Entry 9DWG (electron microscopy, 3.30 A resolution); this record covers chains E and I of the 12 polymer chains in the assembly.

[Chain E]
Name: Histone H3.2
Source organism: Homo sapiens
UniProtKB: Q71DI3 (H32_HUMAN); residues 1-135 here correspond to UniProt positions 2-136 (UniProt number = residue number + 1)
Sequence (135 residues; each row starts with the number of its first residue):
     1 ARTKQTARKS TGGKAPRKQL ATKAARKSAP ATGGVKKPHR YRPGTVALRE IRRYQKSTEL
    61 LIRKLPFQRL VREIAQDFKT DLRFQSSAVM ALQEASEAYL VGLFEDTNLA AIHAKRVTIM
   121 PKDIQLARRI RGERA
Unresolved in the structure: 1-37, 134-135
Sequence notes: engineered mutation Ala110 (Cys111 in Q71DI3)
Swiss-Prot annotation at these positions:
  - modified residue: Arg2 (Asymmetric dimethylarginine), Thr3 (Phosphothreonine), Lys4 (Allysine), Gln5 (5-glutamyl dopamine), Thr6 (Phosphothreonine), Arg8 (Citrulline), Lys9 (N6,N6,N6-trimethyllysine), Ser10 (ADP-ribosylserine), Thr11 (Phosphothreonine), Lys14 (N6-(2-hydroxyisobutyryl)lysine), Arg17 (Asymmetric dimethylarginine), Lys18 (N6-(2-hydroxyisobutyryl)lysine), Lys23 (N6-(2-hydroxyisobutyryl)lysine), Arg26 (Citrulline), Lys27 (N6,N6,N6-trimethyllysine), Ser28 (ADP-ribosylserine), Lys36 (N6,N6,N6-trimethyllysine), Lys37 (N6-methyllysine), Tyr41 (Phosphotyrosine), Lys56 (N6,N6,N6-trimethyllysine) and 8 more in UniProt
  - lipidation: Lys18 (N6-decanoyllysine)

[Chain I]
Molecule: 601 I strand (damaged strand 1)
Sequence (117 nucleotides; each row starts with the number of its first residue):
     1 ATCGAGAATC CCGGTGCCGA GGCCGCTCAA TTGGTCGTAG ACAGCTCTAG CACCGCTTAA
    61 ACGCACGTAC GCGCTGTCCC CCGCGTTTTA ACCGCCAAGG GGATTACTCC CTAGTCT

[Chain E / chain I interface]
Residue-residue contacts (19):
  Arg40(E) with DG83(I), hydrogen bond to the base; DC84(I), hydrogen bond to the sugar
  Tyr41(E) with DA7(I), sugar contact; DG83(I), phosphate contact; DC84(I), hydrogen bond to the phosphate
  Pro43(E) with DG83(I), sugar contact
  Gly44(E) with DG83(I), hydrogen bond to the phosphate
  Val46(E) with DG83(I), phosphate contact; DC84(I), phosphate contact
  Ala47(E) with DG83(I), hydrogen bond to the phosphate
  Arg49(E) with DA8(I), sugar contact
  Arg53(E) with DT9(I), salt bridge to the phosphate
  Arg63(E) with DA91(I), phosphate contact; DC92(I), salt bridge to the phosphate
  Lys64(E) with DC92(I), hydrogen bond to the phosphate
  Leu65(E) with DA91(I), phosphate contact; DC92(I), hydrogen bond to the phosphate
  Pro66(E) with DA91(I), phosphate contact
  Arg69(E) with DA91(I), salt bridge to the phosphate
Interface residues without a listed pair, chain E (17 interface residues in all): Arg42, Thr45, Asp81, Arg83
Interface residues without a listed pair, chain I (10 interface residues in all): DC82, DG100, DG101

[Overview]
The interface between chain E and chain I involves 17 residues on one side and 10 on the other; the contacts
include 7 hydrogen bonds and 3 salt bridges. Polar contacts include Arg40(E)-DG83(I), Arg40(E)-DC84(I) and
Tyr41(E)-DC84(I).
Here chain E is Histone H3.2 (Homo sapiens) and chain I is 601 I strand (damaged strand 1). Entry 9DWG (DNA
Polymerase Beta bound to a nucleosome containing a 1-nt gap at SHL-4.5 (State 1, composite)) was determined by
electron microscopy.
